6DOH - chains A and C of the 4 polymer chains in the assembly; structure by X-ray diffraction, 1.36 A resolution.

# Chain A
Molecule: Ribonuclease H
From: Bacillus halodurans (strain ATCC BAA-125 / DSM 18197 / FERM 7344 / JCM 9153 / C-125)
Notes: EC 3.1.26.4; fragment: Catalytic Domain
Reference sequence: Q9KEI9 (RNH1_BACHD); residue numbers follow UniProt; this construct covers 61-193
Amino-acid sequence (133 residues; each row starts with the number of its first residue):
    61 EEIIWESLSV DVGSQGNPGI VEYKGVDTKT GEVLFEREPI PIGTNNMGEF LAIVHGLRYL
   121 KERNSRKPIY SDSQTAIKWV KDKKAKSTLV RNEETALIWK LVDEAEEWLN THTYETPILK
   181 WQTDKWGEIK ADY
UniProt features mapped onto this chain:
  - binding site (Mg(2+)): Asp71, Glu109, Asp132, Asp192
  - mutagenesis: Glu109 (E109Q: Loss of activity), Asp132 (D132N: Loss of activity), Glu188 (E188A: Strongly reduces activity; E188Q: No effect), Asp192 (D192N: Strongly reduced activity with manganese. Loss of activity with magnesium)
Ion coordination: Ca2+: Asp71, Asp192; K+ site 1: Asp71, Val72, Asp192 (shared with 2 residues of chain b); K+ site 2: Asp71, Asp132
From the paper describing this entry:
  - conformationally variable residues (order/disorder transition, side-chain flip): Asp71, Glu109

# Chain C
Molecule: 6-nt DNA strand
Sequence (6 nucleotides; numbered 1 to 6; the number before each row is that of its first residue):
     1 CGATGT
Ion coordination: K+: DT4, DG5

# How chain A and chain C interact
Pairs across the interface - 20 pairs, chain A then chain C:
  Asn77(A) - DA3(C)  hydrogen bond to the base
  Asn77(A) - DT4(C)  hydrogen bond to the sugar
  Pro78(A) - DA3(C)  phosphate contact
  Pro78(A) - DT4(C)  phosphate contact
  Thr104(A) - DT4(C)  phosphate contact
  Thr104(A) - DG5(C)  hydrogen bond to the phosphate
  Asn105(A) - DT4(C)  hydrogen bond to the base
  Asn106(A) - DT4(C)  hydrogen bond to the base
  Asn106(A) - DG5(C)  hydrogen bond to the sugar
  Met107(A) - DG5(C)  phosphate contact
  Gln134(A) - DG5(C)  base contact
  Gln134(A) - DT6(C)  base contact
  Thr135(A) - DG5(C)  sugar contact
  Lys138(A) - DT6(C)  phosphate contact
  Trp139(A) - DG5(C)  phosphate contact
  Trp139(A) - DT6(C)  hydrogen bond to the phosphate
  Lys146(A) - DG5(C)  sugar contact
  Lys146(A) - DT6(C)  salt bridge to the phosphate
  Ser147(A) - DG5(C)  hydrogen bond to the phosphate
  Thr148(A) - DG5(C)  hydrogen bond to the phosphate
Other interface residues (no listed pair), chain A (14 interface residues in all): Leu149
Other interface residues (no listed pair), chain C (5 interface residues in all): DG2

# In short
14 residues of chain A and 5 residues of chain C are in contact; the contacts include 9 hydrogen bonds and 1
salt bridge. Among the polar pairs are Asn77(A)-DA3(C), Asn105(A)-DT4(C) and Asn106(A)-DT4(C). From UniProt: 4
Mg2+-binding residues and 4 mutagenesis sites on chain A. From the paper: conformational variability at
Asp71(A) and Glu109(A).
Chain A is Ribonuclease H (Bacillus halodurans (strain ATCC BAA-125 / DSM 18197 / FERM 7344 / JCM 9153 /
C-125)) and chain C is a 6-nt DNA strand; the structure, Crystal Structure of Bacillus Halodurans Ribonuclease
H1 in Complex with an RNA/DNA Hybrid: Soak in 0.5 ..., was determined by X-ray diffraction together with 6DMN,
6DMV, 6DO8, 6DO9, 6DOA, 6DOB and 46 further entries from the same study.
